Entry 9ITO (electron microscopy, 3.30 A resolution); this record covers chains J and T of the 16 polymer chains in the assembly.

[Chain J]
Molecule: ATP synthase subunit c
From: Chloroflexus aurantiacus J-10-fl
UniProt: A9WGS9 (ATPL_CHLAA); residues 1-76 here = UniProt positions 1-76
Sequence (76 residues; each row starts with the number of its first residue):
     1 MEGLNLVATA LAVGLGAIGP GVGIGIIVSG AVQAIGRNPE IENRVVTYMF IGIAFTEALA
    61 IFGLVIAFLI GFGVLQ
Not modelled in the structure: 73-76
Curated features (UniProtKB/Swiss-Prot):
  - site: Glu57 (Reversibly protonated during proton transport)

[Chain T]
Molecule: ATP synthase subunit a
From: Chloroflexus aurantiacus J-10-fl
UniProt: A9WGT0 (A9WGT0_CHLAA); residue numbers follow UniProt; this construct covers 1-312
Sequence (312 residues; numbered 1 to 312; the number before each row is that of its first residue):
     1 MSTRTRNILI IVGALIISIA SRFFLYTGPP HVEVAAEVIF DGIPGFPITN SFVVAIIIDI
    61 FVIALAVAAT RNLQMVPRGL QNVMEFILES LYNLFRNINA KYVATAFPLV ATIFLFVLFG
   121 NWFGLLPGVG SIGVCHEKKE EHAVVDERLA LAAPAAPLSS VAAAEGEEIH DTCAAQGKKL
   181 VPLFRAPAAD LNFTFAIAVI SFVFIEYWGF RALGPGYLKK FFNTNGIMSF VGIIEFISEL
   241 VKPFALAFRL FGNIFAGEVL LVVMAFLVPL LLPLPFYGFE VFVGFIQALI FALLTYAFLN
   301 IAVTGHDEEH AH
Not modelled in the structure: 1-46, 137-169, 305-312

[Interface between chain J and chain T]
Contacting residue pairs - 13 pairs, chain J then chain T:
  Ala54(J) with Phe279(T), hydrophobic
  Phe55(J) with Ile286(T), hydrophobic; Ile290(T), hydrophobic
  Ala58(J) with Phe279(T), hydrophobic
  Ile61(J) with Leu260(T), hydrophobic
  Phe62(J) with Ala256(T), hydrophobic
  Val65(J) with Ala256(T); Val259(T), hydrophobic; Leu260(T), hydrophobic
  Phe68(J) with Val263(T), hydrophobic
  Leu69(J) with Val259(T), hydrophobic
  Phe72(J) with Phe266(T), hydrophobic; Leu267(T), hydrophobic
Also at the interface, not in a pair above, chain J (11 interface residues in all): Ile51, Glu57
Also at the interface, not in a pair above, chain T (12 interface residues in all): Asn253, Met264, Phe276

[In short]
11 residues of chain J face 12 of chain T across their interface.
Chain J is ATP synthase subunit c and chain T is ATP synthase subunit a, both from Chloroflexus aurantiacus
J-10-fl; the structure, Chloroflexus aurantiacus ATP synthase, state 2, focused refinement of FO, was
determined by electron microscopy, deposited together with 9ITJ, 9ITK, 9ITL, 9ITM, 9ITN, 9ITP and 11 further
entries.
